Entry 8EEA (electron microscopy, 2.60 A resolution); this record covers chains A and B of the 8 polymer chains in the assembly.

== Chain A (and B) ==
Molecule: PtuA
Source organism: Escherichia coli
Notes: chain B of this document is another copy of the same molecule, construct and numbering; everything in this record applies to it too
Chain sequence (465 residues; row label = number of the first residue in the row):
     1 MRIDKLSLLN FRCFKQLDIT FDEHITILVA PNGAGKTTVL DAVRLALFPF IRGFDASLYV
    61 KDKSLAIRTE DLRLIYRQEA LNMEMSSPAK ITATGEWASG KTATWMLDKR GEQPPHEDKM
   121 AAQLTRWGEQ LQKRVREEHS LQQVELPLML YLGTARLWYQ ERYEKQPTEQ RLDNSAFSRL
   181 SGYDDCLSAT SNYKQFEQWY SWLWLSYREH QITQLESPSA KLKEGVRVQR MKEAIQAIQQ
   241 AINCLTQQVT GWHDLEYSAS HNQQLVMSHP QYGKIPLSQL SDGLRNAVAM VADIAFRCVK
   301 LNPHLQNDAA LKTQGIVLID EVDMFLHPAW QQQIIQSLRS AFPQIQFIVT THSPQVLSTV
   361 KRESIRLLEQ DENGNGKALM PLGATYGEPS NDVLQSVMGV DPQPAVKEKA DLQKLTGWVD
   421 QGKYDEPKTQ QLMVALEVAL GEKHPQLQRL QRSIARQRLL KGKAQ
Unresolved in the structure: 164-170, 383-465 (chain B: 165-170, 220-223, 383-465)
Residues lining bound ligands:
  - ATP (adenosine-5'-triphosphate), molecule 1: Arg12, Cys13, Pro31, Asn32, Gly33, Ala34, Gly35, Lys36, Thr37, Thr38, Glu70, Leu72, Arg73, Leu74, Asp320, Glu321
  - ATP, molecule 2: Trp252, Ile275, Gln279, Leu280, Ser281, Asp282
What the authors report for this chain:
  - mutagenesis - L81R: decreased stability in response to PtuA hexamer
  - mutagenesis - L81R: abolished binding to PtuB

== How chain A and chain B interact ==
Pairs across the interface (63; chain A residue first):
  Pro31(A) - His327(B)
  Asn32(A) - Ser281(B)  hydrogen bond
  Asn32(A) - Gly283(B)  hydrogen bond (side chain-backbone)
  Asn32(A) - Phe325(B)  hydrogen bond (side chain-backbone)
  Asn32(A) - Leu326(B)
  Asn32(A) - His327(B)  hydrogen bond
  Asn32(A) - Trp330(B)
  Gly33(A) - Ser281(B)
  Arg68(A) - Glu161(B)  salt bridge
  Glu70(A) - Gln279(B)
  Tyr76(A) - Pro270(B)
  Tyr76(A) - Gln271(B)
  Tyr76(A) - Tyr272(B)
  Tyr76(A) - Gly273(B)
  Gln78(A) - Pro270(B)
  Gln78(A) - Gln271(B)
  Met83(A) - Gly273(B)
  Met83(A) - Lys274(B)
  Tyr151(A) - Gln160(B)  hydrogen bond
  Thr154(A) - Tyr159(B)
  Thr154(A) - Gln160(B)  hydrogen bond (side chain-backbone)
  Ala155(A) - Tyr159(B)  hydrophobic
  Tyr159(A) - Thr154(B)
  Tyr159(A) - Ala155(B)  hydrophobic
  Tyr159(A) - Arg162(B)  hydrogen bond
  Gln160(A) - Asp41(B)
  Gln160(A) - Tyr151(B)  hydrogen bond
  Gln160(A) - Thr154(B)  hydrogen bond (backbone-side chain)
  Gln160(A) - Ala189(B)
  Arg162(A) - Tyr159(B)  hydrogen bond
  Pro270(A) - Tyr76(B)
  Pro270(A) - Gln78(B)
  Gln271(A) - Tyr76(B)
  Gln271(A) - Gln78(B)
  Tyr272(A) - Tyr76(B)
  Gly273(A) - Tyr76(B)
  Gly273(A) - Met83(B)
  Lys274(A) - Met83(B)
  Gln279(A) - Glu70(B)
  Ser281(A) - Asn32(B)  hydrogen bond
  Ser281(A) - Gly33(B)
  Asp282(A) - Glu321(B)
  Gly283(A) - Asn32(B)  hydrogen bond (backbone-side chain)
  Asp320(A) - Gln160(B)
  Glu321(A) - Phe325(B)
  Met324(A) - Met324(B)  hydrophobic
  Met324(A) - Phe325(B)  hydrophobic
  Phe325(A) - Asn32(B)  hydrogen bond (backbone-side chain)
  Phe325(A) - Glu321(B)
  Phe325(A) - Met324(B)  hydrophobic
  Leu326(A) - Asn32(B)
  Leu326(A) - His352(B)
  His327(A) - Pro31(B)
  His327(A) - Asn32(B)  hydrogen bond
  His327(A) - His352(B)
  Pro328(A) - His352(B)
  Pro328(A) - Pro354(B)
  Trp330(A) - Asn32(B)
  His352(A) - Leu326(B)
  His352(A) - His327(B)
  His352(A) - Pro328(B)
  Pro354(A) - Pro328(B)
  Gln370(A) - Tyr272(B)  hydrogen bond
Interface residues without a listed pair, chain A (44 interface residues in all): Thr37, Asp41, Arg44, Asp62, Ser64, Gly153, Leu157, Glu161, Ala189, His269
Interface residues without a listed pair, chain B (42 interface residues in all): Thr37, Arg44, Ser64, Arg68, Leu157, His269, Ile275, Asp282, Asp320

== Summary ==
The interface between chain A and chain B involves 44 residues on one side and 42 on the other, with 15
hydrogen bonds and 1 salt bridge. Polar pairs include Arg68(A)-Glu161(B), Asn32(A)-Ser281(B) and
Asn32(A)-Gly283(B). The paper reports that L81R of chain A reduces stability in response to PtuA hexamer; L81R
of chain A abolishes binding to PtuB.
Chain A and chain B are both PtuA (Escherichia coli); the structure, Structure of E.coli Septu (PtuAB)
complex, was determined by electron microscopy (same publication as 8SUX, 8EE4 and 8EE7).
